Entry 8H0M (X-ray diffraction, 1.70 A resolution); this record covers chain A.

== Chain A ==
Name: VioD
Source organism: Duganella sp. ZLP-XI
UniProtKB: A0A024AX32 (A0A024AX32_9BURK); residues 0-371 here correspond to UniProt positions 1-372 (UniProt number = residue number + 1)
Chain sequence (403 residues; each row starts with the number of its first residue; numbers below 1 keep their minus sign (Met-23 is residue -23)):
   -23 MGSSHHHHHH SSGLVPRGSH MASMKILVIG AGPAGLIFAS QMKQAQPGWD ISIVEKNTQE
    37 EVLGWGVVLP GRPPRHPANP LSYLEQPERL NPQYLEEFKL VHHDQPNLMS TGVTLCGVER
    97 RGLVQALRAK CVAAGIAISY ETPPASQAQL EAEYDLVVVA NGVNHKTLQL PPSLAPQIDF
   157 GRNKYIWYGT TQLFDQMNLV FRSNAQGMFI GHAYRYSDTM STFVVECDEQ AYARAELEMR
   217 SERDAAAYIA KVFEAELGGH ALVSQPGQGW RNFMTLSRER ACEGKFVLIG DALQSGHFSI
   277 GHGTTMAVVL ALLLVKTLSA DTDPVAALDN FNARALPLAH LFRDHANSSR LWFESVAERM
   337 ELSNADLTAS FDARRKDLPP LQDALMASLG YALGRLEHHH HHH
Disordered / not traced: -23 to -13
Differences from the reference sequence: initiating methionine (-23); expression tag (-22 to -1, 372-379)
Ligand contacts:
  - (2S)-2-ethylhexan-1-ol (2EH): Val44, Leu91, Met173, His188, Tyr190, Val200, Phe274, Ser275, Ile276, Gly277
  - FAD (flavin-adenine dinucleotide): Ile5, Gly6, Ala7, Gly8, Pro9, Ala10, Gly11, Val30, Glu31, Lys32, Asn33, Val43, Val44, Leu45, Arg96, Arg104, Thr118, Pro120, Ala136, Asn137, Gly138, Asn140, Thr143, Leu144, Tyr161, Trp163, Tyr190, Val200, Phe249, Ile265, Gly266, Asp267, Ala268, Phe274, Gly277, His278, Gly279, Thr280, Thr281, Ala283

== Overview ==
Bound to chain A: flavin-adenine dinucleotide and (2S)-2-ethylhexan-1-ol.
Chain A is VioD (Duganella sp. ZLP-XI); the structure, Crystal structure of VioD, was determined by X-ray
diffraction, deposited together with 8GQR.
